Entry 1KD2 (X-ray diffraction, 1.87 A resolution); this record covers chains A and C of the 4 polymer chains in the assembly.

# Chain A (and C)
Protein: Hemoglobin alpha chain
Source organism: Homo sapiens
Notes: chain C of this document is another copy of the same molecule, construct and numbering; everything in this record applies to it too
Reference sequence: P69905 (HBA_HUMAN); numbering as in UniProt (aligned over 1-141)
Sequence (141 residues; each row starts with the number of its first residue):
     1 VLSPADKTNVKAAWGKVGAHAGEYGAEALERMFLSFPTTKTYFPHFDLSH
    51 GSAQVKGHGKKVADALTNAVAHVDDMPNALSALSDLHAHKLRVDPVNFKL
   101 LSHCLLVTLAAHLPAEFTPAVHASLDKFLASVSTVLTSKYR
Metal / ion sites: heme Fe near H87 (its only coordinating residue here)
Ligand contacts: heme (HEM): M32, T39, Y42, F43, H45, F46, H58, K61, V62, A65, L83, L86, H87, L91, V93, N97, F98, L101, L136
Curated features (UniProtKB/Swiss-Prot):
  - site: K61 (Not glycated)
  - natural variant: D6 (A6D: In J-Toronto; this construct carries the variant), A13 (A13D: In J-Paris 1/J-Aljezur), E27 (A27E: In Shenyang; this construct carries the variant), K61 (K61N: In Zambia; deletion: In Clinic), D64 (A64D: In Pontoise; this construct carries the variant), D75 (D75A: In Lille; D75G: In Chapel Hill; D75N: In G-Pest), A111 (A111D: In Petah Tikva)

# How chain A and chain C interact
Residue-residue contacts (5; chain A residue first):
  D126(A) - R141(C)  salt bridge
  K127(A) - R141(C)  hydrogen bond (side chain-backbone)
  R141(A) - V1(C)
  R141(A) - D126(C)  salt bridge
  R141(A) - K127(C)  hydrogen bond (backbone-side chain)
Other interface residues (no listed pair), chain A (5 interface residues in all): V1, A130
Other interface residues (no listed pair), chain C (5 interface residues in all): A130

# In short
Chain A and chain C each contribute 5 residues to their interface; the contacts include 2 hydrogen bonds and 2
salt bridges. Among the polar pairs are D126(A)-R141(C) and K127(A)-R141(C). Bound to chain A: heme.
Chain A and chain C are both Hemoglobin alpha chain (Homo sapiens); the structure, Crystal Structure of Human
Deoxyhemoglobin in Absence of Any Anions, was determined by X-ray diffraction.
